PDB entry 2YFL | X-ray diffraction, 2.60 A resolution | chains G and I of the 6 polymer chains in the assembly

== Chain G (and I) ==
Molecule: Biphenyl dioxygenase subunit alpha
From: Burkholderia xenovorans
Notes: EC 1.14.12.18; chain I of this document is another copy of the same molecule, construct and numbering; everything in this record applies to it too
UniProt: P37333 (BPHA_BURXL); residue numbers follow UniProt; this construct covers 1-459
Chain sequence (459 residues; row label = number of the first residue in the row):
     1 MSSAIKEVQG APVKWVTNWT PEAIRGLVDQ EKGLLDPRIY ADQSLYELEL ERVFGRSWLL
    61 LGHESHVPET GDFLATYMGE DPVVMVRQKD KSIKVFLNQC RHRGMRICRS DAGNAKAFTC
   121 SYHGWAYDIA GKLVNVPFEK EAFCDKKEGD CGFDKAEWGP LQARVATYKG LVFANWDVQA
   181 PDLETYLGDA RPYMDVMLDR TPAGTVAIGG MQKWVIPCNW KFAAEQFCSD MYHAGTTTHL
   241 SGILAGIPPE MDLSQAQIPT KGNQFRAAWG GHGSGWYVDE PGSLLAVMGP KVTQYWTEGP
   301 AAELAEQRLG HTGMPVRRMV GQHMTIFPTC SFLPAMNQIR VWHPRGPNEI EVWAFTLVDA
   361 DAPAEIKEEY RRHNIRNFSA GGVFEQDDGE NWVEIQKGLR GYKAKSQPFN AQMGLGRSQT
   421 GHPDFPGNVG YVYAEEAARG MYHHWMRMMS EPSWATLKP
Not modelled in the structure: 1-17, 144-152
Sequence notes: engineered mutation Ala335 (Thr in P37333), Met336 (Phe in P37333), Gln338 (Asn in P37333), Val341 (Ile in P37333), Phe409 (Leu in P37333)
Swiss-Prot annotation at these positions:
  - binding site ([2Fe-2S] cluster): Cys100, His102, Cys120, His123
  - binding site (Fe cation): His233, His239
Bound ions: 2Fe-2S cluster Fe: Cys100, His102, Cys120, His123; Fe2+: His233, His239, Asp388
Small-molecule neighbours: 2Fe-2S cluster (FES): Cys100, His102, Arg103, Gly104, Met105, Cys120, Tyr122, His123, Gly124, Trp125

== Chain G / chain I interface ==
Contacting residue pairs (80; chain G residue first):
  Leu50(G) - Tyr402(I)
  Glu51(G) - Tyr402(I)
  Gly55(G) - Tyr402(I)
  Tyr77(G) - Lys397(I)
  Glu80(G) - Arg400(I)
  Glu80(G) - Gly401(I)
  Asp81(G) - Gly401(I)
  Asp81(G) - Tyr402(I)  hydrogen bond (side chain-backbone)
  Asp81(G) - Lys403(I)  hydrogen bond (side chain-backbone)
  Asp81(G) - Ala404(I)  hydrogen bond (side chain-backbone)
  Leu97(G) - Lys403(I)
  Gln99(G) - Leu399(I)
  Gln99(G) - Ala404(I)  hydrogen bond (side chain-backbone)
  Gln99(G) - Phe409(I)
  Cys100(G) - Phe409(I)
  Arg101(G) - Gln407(I)
  Arg101(G) - Pro408(I)  hydrogen bond (side chain-backbone)
  Arg101(G) - Phe409(I)
  Arg101(G) - Asn410(I)  hydrogen bond (backbone-backbone)
  His102(G) - Phe409(I)
  His102(G) - Asn410(I)
  His102(G) - Glu435(I)  salt bridge
  Arg103(G) - Glu225(I)  salt bridge
  Arg103(G) - Ile395(I)
  Arg103(G) - Asn410(I)  hydrogen bond (side chain-backbone)
  Arg103(G) - Glu435(I)  salt bridge
  Gly104(G) - Ile395(I)
  Gly104(G) - Phe409(I)
  Met105(G) - Asn391(I)  hydrogen bond
  Met105(G) - Glu394(I)
  Met105(G) - Ile395(I)  hydrophobic
  Arg106(G) - Glu394(I)  salt bridge
  Arg106(G) - Lys397(I)
  Arg109(G) - Glu390(I)  salt bridge
  Cys120(G) - Thr237(I)  hydrogen bond (backbone-side chain)
  Ser121(G) - Thr237(I)  hydrogen bond (backbone-side chain)
  Ser121(G) - Thr238(I)  hydrogen bond (backbone-backbone)
  Ser121(G) - Asn391(I)  hydrogen bond
  Tyr122(G) - Gln226(I)  hydrogen bond
  Tyr122(G) - Asp230(I)
  Tyr122(G) - His233(I)
  Tyr122(G) - Thr236(I)
  Tyr122(G) - Thr237(I)
  Tyr122(G) - Thr238(I)  hydrogen bond (backbone-side chain)
  Tyr122(G) - Trp392(I)  hydrogen bond
  Tyr122(G) - Ile395(I)  hydrophobic
  His123(G) - Asp230(I)  salt bridge
  His123(G) - Tyr232(I)
  His123(G) - His233(I)
  His123(G) - Thr236(I)  hydrogen bond (backbone-side chain)
  His123(G) - Thr237(I)
  Gly124(G) - Thr237(I)  hydrogen bond (backbone-side chain)
  Trp125(G) - Tyr232(I)  hydrogen bond
  Trp125(G) - Asn410(I)
  Val136(G) - Tyr232(I)
  Pro137(G) - Tyr232(I)  hydrogen bond (backbone-side chain)
  Phe138(G) - Thr260(I)
  Phe138(G) - Tyr433(I)  hydrophobic
  Lys140(G) - Arg417(I)  hydrogen bond (backbone-side chain)
  Glu141(G) - Arg417(I)
  Glu141(G) - Tyr431(I)
  Glu141(G) - Tyr433(I)
  Ala142(G) - Gln412(I)
  Ala142(G) - Met413(I)  hydrophobic
  Ala142(G) - Gly414(I)  hydrogen bond (backbone-backbone)
  Ala142(G) - Leu415(I)
  Ala142(G) - Arg417(I)
  Phe143(G) - Asn410(I)
  Phe143(G) - Gln412(I)
  Phe143(G) - Met413(I)
  Phe143(G) - Arg417(I)
  Phe153(G) - Asn410(I)
  Phe153(G) - Gln412(I)
  Trp158(G) - Leu34(I)  hydrophobic
  Trp158(G) - Pro408(I)
  Trp158(G) - Phe409(I)
  Trp158(G) - Asn410(I)
  Leu161(G) - Lys403(I)
  Leu161(G) - Gln407(I)
  Trp176(G) - Lys403(I)
Also at the interface, not in a pair above, chain G (35 interface residues in all): Pro82, Arg345
Also at the interface, not in a pair above, chain I (40 interface residues in all): Leu35, Tyr40, Phe222, Gly398, Ser406, Ala411

== Summary ==
35 residues of chain G face 40 of chain I across their interface, with 21 hydrogen bonds and 6 salt bridges.
Among the polar pairs are His102(G)-Glu435(I), Arg103(G)-Glu225(I) and Arg103(G)-Glu435(I). Bound to chain G:
2Fe-2S cluster.
Both chains are Biphenyl dioxygenase subunit alpha (Burkholderia xenovorans). Entry 2YFL (Crystal Structure of
Biphenyl dioxygenase variant RR41 with 2-chloro dibenzofuran) was determined by X-ray diffraction.
